PDB entry 1UCY | X-ray diffraction, 2.20 A resolution | chains L and H of the 4 polymer chains in the assembly

[Chain L]
Name: Thrombin
Organism: Bos taurus
Notes: EC 3.4.21.5
UniProt: P00735 (THRB_BOVIN); aligned to UniProt positions 326-339 over residues 1-14 (the alignment contains insertions or deletions, so no single offset holds)
Chain sequence (49 residues; each row starts with the number of its first residue; a row labelled like 14A-14M holds insertion residues (14A, then the next letters in order)):
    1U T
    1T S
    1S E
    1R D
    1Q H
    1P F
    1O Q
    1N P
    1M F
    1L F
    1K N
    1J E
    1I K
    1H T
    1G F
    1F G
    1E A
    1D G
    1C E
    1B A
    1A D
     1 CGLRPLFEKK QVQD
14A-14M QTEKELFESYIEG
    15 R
Disordered / not traced: 1U, 1T, 1S, 1R, 1Q, 1P, 1O, 1N, 1M, 1L, 1K, 1J, 1I

[Chain H]
Name: Thrombin
Organism: Bos taurus
Notes: EC 3.4.21.5
UniProt: P00735 (THRB_BOVIN); the construct lacks a stretch of the UniProt sequence, so the offset changes along the chain: 16-36 = UniProt 367-387; 37-60 = UniProt 389-412; 61-77 = UniProt 422-438; 78-97 = UniProt 440-459; 2 more segments
Chain sequence (150 residues; row label = number of the first residue in the row; a row labelled like 60A-60I holds insertion residues (60A, then the next letters in order)):
    16 IVEGQDAEVG LSPWQVMLFR K
   36A S
    37 PQELLCGASL ISDRWVLTAA HCLL
60A-60I YPPWDKNFT
    61 VDDLLVRIGK HSRTRYE
   77A R
    78 KVEKISMLDK IYIHPRYNWK
   97A E
    98 NLDRDIALLK LKRPIELSDY IHPVCLPDKQ TA
129A-129C AKL
   130 LHAGFKGRVT GWGNRRETWT
  149A T
Cystine bridges: Cys42-Cys58
UniProt features mapped onto this chain:
  - active site (Charge relay system): His57, Asp102
  - glycosylation: Asn60G (N-linked (GlcNAc...) asparagine)

[Chain L / chain H interface]
Pairs across the interface - 46 pairs, chain L then chain H:
  Cys1(L) with His119(H); Pro120(H); Val121(H); Cys122(H), disulfide
  Asp1A(L) with His119(H), salt bridge
  Glu1C(L) with Leu114(H); Pro120(H)
  Gly1F(L) with Asp125(H), hydrogen bond (backbone-side chain)
  Phe1G(L) with Asp125(H)
  Thr1H(L) with Asp125(H)
  Gly2(L) with Trp29(H); Pro120(H), hydrogen bond (backbone-backbone); Cys122(H)
  Leu3(L) with His119(H), hydrogen bond (backbone-side chain)
  Arg4(L) with Leu26(H), hydrogen bond (side chain-backbone); Pro28(H); Trp29(H)
  Pro5(L) with Ser115(H); Asp116(H); His119(H)
  Leu6(L) with Asp116(H); Tyr117(H), hydrophobic
  Phe7(L) with Glu23(H); Val24(H); Gly25(H); Leu26(H), hydrophobic
  Lys9(L) with His119(H)
  Asp14(L) with Glu23(H); Leu26(H); Arg137(H), salt bridge
  Gln14A(L) with Glu23(H), hydrogen bond (backbone-side chain)
  Thr14B(L) with Gln20(H); Arg137(H), hydrogen bond
  Glu14C(L) with Arg137(H)
  Glu14E(L) with Lys135(H), salt bridge
  Leu14F(L) with Lys135(H); Gly136(H)
  Ser14I(L) with Gly133(H); Phe134(H); Lys135(H), hydrogen bond (side chain-backbone)
  Tyr14J(L) with Leu129C(H); Phe134(H); Lys135(H)
  Arg15(L) with His131(H), hydrogen bond (backbone-side chain); Ala132(H); Phe134(H)
Also at the interface, not in a pair above, chain L (25 interface residues in all): Gln13, Glu14L, Gly14M
Also at the interface, not in a pair above, chain H (26 interface residues in all): Leu123, Lys129B
Cross-chain cystine bridges: Cys1(L)-Cys122(H)

[Overview]
25 residues of chain L and 26 residues of chain H are in contact; the contacts include 1 disulfide bond, 8
hydrogen bonds and 3 salt bridges. Among the polar pairs are Asp1A(L)-His119(H), Glu14E(L)-Lys135(H) and
Asp14(L)-Arg137(H).
Chain L is Thrombin and chain H is Thrombin, both from Bos taurus; the structure, Thrombin complexed with
fibrinopeptide A alpha (residues 7-19). three complexes, one with epsilon-thrombin and two with ..., was
determined by X-ray diffraction.
